Entry 6U8Q (electron microscopy, 4.67 A resolution (low resolution: residue-level contacts below are approximate; hydrogen-bond / salt-bridge calls are withheld)); this record covers chains C and M of the 16 polymer chains in the assembly.

[Chain C (and M)]
Molecule: Integrase
From: Human immunodeficiency virus 1
Notes: EC 2.7.7.-; chain M of this document is another copy of the same molecule, construct and numbering; everything in this record applies to it too
UniProt: Q76353 (Q76353_9HIV1); numbering as in UniProt (aligned over 1-288)
Sequence (364 residues; row label = number of the first residue in the row; numbers below 1 keep their minus sign (Gly-75 is residue -75)):
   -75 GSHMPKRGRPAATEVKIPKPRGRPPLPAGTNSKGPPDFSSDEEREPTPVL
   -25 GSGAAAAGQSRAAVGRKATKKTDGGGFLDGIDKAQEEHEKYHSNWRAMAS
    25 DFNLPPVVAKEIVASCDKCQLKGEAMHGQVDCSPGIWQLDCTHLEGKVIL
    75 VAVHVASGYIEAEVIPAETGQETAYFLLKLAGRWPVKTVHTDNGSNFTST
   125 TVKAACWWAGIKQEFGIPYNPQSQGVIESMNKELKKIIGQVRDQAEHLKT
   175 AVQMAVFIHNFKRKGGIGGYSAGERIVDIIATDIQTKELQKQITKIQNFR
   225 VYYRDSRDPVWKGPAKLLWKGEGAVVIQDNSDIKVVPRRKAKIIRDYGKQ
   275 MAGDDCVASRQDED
Not modelled in the structure: -75 to 0, 271-288 (chain M: -75 to 55, 140-148, 210-221, 271-288)
Construct notes: expression tag (-75 to 0)
Ion coordination: Mg2+ site 1: Asp64, Asp116 (together with Dolutegravir); Mg2+ site 2: Asp64, Glu152 (together with Dolutegravir)
Ligand contacts: Dolutegravir (DLU; (4R,12aS)-N-(2,4-difluorobenzyl)-7-hydroxy-4-methyl-6,8-dioxo-3,4,6,8,12,12a-hexahydro-2H-pyrido[1',2':4,5]pyrazino[2,1-b][1,3]oxazine-9-carboxamide): Asp64, Asp116, Pro142, Tyr143, Pro145, Gln146, Glu152
What the authors report for this chain:
  - catalytic residues: Asp64, Asp116 (citing earlier work)

[Chain C / chain M interface]
Contacting residue pairs - 22 pairs, chain C then chain M:
  Asp41(C) with Tyr226(M)
  Gln44(C) with Tyr226(M)
  Leu45(C) with Trp235(M); Lys266(M)
  Lys46(C) with Trp235(M); Arg263(M)
  Gly47(C) with Trp235(M); Ala265(M); Lys266(M)
  Glu48(C) with Arg262(M); Ala265(M); Lys266(M)
  Met50(C) with Arg262(M); Arg263(M)
  His51(C) with Arg263(M)
  Gln53(C) with Glu246(M)
  Ile141(C) with Val259(M); Pro261(M)
  Tyr143(C) with Ser230(M); Arg231(M)
  Asn144(C) with Arg263(M)
  Gln146(C) with Arg263(M)
Also at the interface, not in a pair above, chain M (13 interface residues in all): Arg228, Ala248

[In short]
Chain C and chain M each contribute 13 residues to their interface. Chain C binds Dolutegravir. The Mg2+ site
1 is built by Asp64(C) and Asp116(C). Asp64(C) and Glu152(C) coordinate Mg2+ site 2. The paper reports
catalytic residues Asp64(C) and Asp116(C).
Chain C and chain M are both Integrase (Human immunodeficiency virus 1); the structure, CryoEM structure of
HIV-1 cleaved synaptic complex (CSC) intasome, was determined by electron microscopy (same publication as
6VDK).
